PDB entry 9B4R | X-ray diffraction, 2.10 A resolution | chain A

Chain A:
Protein: Ras-related protein M-Ras
From: Homo sapiens
Notes: EC 3.6.5.2
UniProt: O14807 (RASM_HUMAN); numbering as in UniProt (aligned over 11-178)
Chain sequence (169 residues; row label = number of the first residue in the row):
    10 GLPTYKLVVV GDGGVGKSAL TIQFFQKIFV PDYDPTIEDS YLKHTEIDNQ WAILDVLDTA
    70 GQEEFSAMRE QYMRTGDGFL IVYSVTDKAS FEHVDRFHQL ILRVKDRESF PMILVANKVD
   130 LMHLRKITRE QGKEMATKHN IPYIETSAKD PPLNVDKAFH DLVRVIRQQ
Unresolved in the structure: 41-45
Construct notes: expression tag (10)
UniProt features mapped onto this chain:
  - motif: Tyr42 to Tyr50 (Effector region)
  - binding site (GTP): Asp21, Gly22, Gly23, Val24, Gly25, Lys26, Ser27, Ala28, Phe38, Val39, Pro40, Tyr42, Pro44, Thr45, Gly70, Asn126, Lys127, Asp129, Ser156, Ala157 and 1 more in UniProt
  - binding site (Mg(2+)): Ser27, Thr45, Asp67
Bound ions: Mg2+: Ser27 (together with GMP-PNP); Zn2+ site 1: Asp48, His53, His132; Zn2+ site 2: His107, Glu117, His148
Residues lining bound ligands: GMP-PNP (GNP; phosphoaminophosphonic acid-guanylate ester): Asp21, Gly22, Gly23, Val24, Gly25, Lys26, Ser27, Ala28, Phe38, Pro40, Thr68, Ala69, Gly70, Asn126, Lys127, Asp129, Leu130, Ser156, Ala157, Lys158
What the authors report for this chain:
  - conformationally variable residues (order/disorder transition): Asp41 to Leu51
  - mutagenesis - Q35A: unchanged binding to PI3Kalpha

In short:
Bound to chain A: GMP-PNP. Asp48, His53 and His132 form the Zn2+ site 1. His107, Glu117 and His148 form the
Zn2+ site 2. Curated annotation (UniProt) lists 21 GTP-binding residues and 3 Mg2+-binding residues. The paper
reports that Q35A leaves binding to PI3Kalpha unchanged; conformational variability at Asp41.
Chain A is Ras-related protein M-Ras (Homo sapiens); the structure, Crystal structure of MRAS bound to GMPPNP,
was determined by X-ray diffraction, deposited together with 9B4Q, 9B4S, 9B4T and 9C15.
